Entry 5WBJ (X-ray diffraction, 3.00 A resolution); this record covers chains A and T.

Chain A:
Molecule: Regulatory-associated protein of TOR 1
Source organism: Arabidopsis thaliana
Reference sequence: Q93YQ1 (RTOR1_ARATH); the construct lacks a stretch of the UniProt sequence and is renumbered around it, so the offset changes along the chain: 1-865 = UniProt 1-865; 926-942 = UniProt 866-882; 943-1344 = UniProt 943-1344
Amino-acid sequence (1287 residues; each row starts with the number of its first residue; note: 60 numbers in that range are skipped by the numbering (no residue carries them; nothing is unmodelled there); numbers below 1 keep their minus sign (Ser-2 is residue -2)):
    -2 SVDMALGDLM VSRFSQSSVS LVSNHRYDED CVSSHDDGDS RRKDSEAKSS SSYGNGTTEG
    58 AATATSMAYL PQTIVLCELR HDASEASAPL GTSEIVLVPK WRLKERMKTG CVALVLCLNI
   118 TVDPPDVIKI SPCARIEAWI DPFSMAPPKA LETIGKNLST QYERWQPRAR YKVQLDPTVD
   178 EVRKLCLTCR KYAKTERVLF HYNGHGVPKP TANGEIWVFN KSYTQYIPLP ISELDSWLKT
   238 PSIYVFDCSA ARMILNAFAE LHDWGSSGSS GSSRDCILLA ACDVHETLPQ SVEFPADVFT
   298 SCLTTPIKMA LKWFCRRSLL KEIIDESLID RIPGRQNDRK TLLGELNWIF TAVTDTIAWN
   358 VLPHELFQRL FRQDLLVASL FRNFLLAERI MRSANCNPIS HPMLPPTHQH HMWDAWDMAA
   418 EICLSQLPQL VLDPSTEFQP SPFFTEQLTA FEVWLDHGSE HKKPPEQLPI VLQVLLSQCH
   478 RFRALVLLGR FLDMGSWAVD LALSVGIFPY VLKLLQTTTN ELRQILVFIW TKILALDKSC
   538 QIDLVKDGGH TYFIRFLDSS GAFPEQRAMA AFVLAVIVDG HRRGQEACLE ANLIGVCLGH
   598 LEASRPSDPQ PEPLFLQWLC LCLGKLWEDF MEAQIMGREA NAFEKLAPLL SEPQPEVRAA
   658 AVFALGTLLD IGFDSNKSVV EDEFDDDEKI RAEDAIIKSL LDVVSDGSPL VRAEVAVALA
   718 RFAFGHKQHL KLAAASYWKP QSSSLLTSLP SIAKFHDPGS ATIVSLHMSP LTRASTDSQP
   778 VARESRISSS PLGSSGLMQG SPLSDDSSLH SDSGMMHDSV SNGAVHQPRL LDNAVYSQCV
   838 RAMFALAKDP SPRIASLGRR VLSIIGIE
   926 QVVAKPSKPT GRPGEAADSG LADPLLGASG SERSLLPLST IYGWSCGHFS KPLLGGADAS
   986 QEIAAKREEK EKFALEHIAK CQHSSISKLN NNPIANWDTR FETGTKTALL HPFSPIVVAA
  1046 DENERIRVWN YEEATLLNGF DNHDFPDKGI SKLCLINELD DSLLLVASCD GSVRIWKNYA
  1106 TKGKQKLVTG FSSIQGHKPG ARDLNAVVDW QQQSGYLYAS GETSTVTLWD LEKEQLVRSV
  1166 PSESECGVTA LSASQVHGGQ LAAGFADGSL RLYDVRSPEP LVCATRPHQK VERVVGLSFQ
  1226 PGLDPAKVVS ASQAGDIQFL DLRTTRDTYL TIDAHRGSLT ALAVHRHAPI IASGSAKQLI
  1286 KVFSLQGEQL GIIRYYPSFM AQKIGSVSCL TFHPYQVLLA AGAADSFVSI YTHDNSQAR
Not modelled in the structure: -2 to 60, 600-608, 668-679, 736-830, 926-956, 979-984, 1121-1128, 1340-1344
Construct notes: expression tag (-2 to 0)

Chain T:
Molecule: Eukaryotic translation initiation factor 4E-binding protein 1
Reference sequence: Q13541 (4EBP1_HUMAN); residue numbers follow UniProt; this construct covers 99-118
Amino-acid sequence (20 residues; each row starts with the number of its first residue):
    99 RNSPEDKRAG GEESQFEMDI
Not modelled in the structure: 99-110
UniProt features mapped onto this chain:
  - motif: Phe114 to Ile118 (TOS motif)
  - modified residue (Phosphoserine): Ser101, Ser112
  - mutagenesis: Lys105 (K105R: Does not affect ubiquitination by the BCR(KLHL25) complex), Gln113 (Q113A: Reduced interaction with RPTOR)
From the paper describing this entry:
  - contacts within the chain: Gln113-Phe114 (pi stacking)

Interface between chain A and chain T:
Pairs across the interface (27; chain A residue first):
  Arg103(A) with Glu111(T), hydrogen bond (side chain-backbone)
  Arg336(A) with Glu115(T), hydrogen bond (side chain-backbone); Asp117(T), salt bridge
  Thr348(A) with Phe114(T)
  Phe368(A) with Gln113(T), hydrogen bond (backbone-side chain)
  Arg369(A) with Gln113(T); Phe114(T)
  Leu372(A) with Gln113(T)
  Ala375(A) with Gln113(T)
  Arg379(A) with Gln113(T); Phe114(T)
  Gln470(A) with Phe114(T)
  Leu472(A) with Met116(T)
  Leu473(A) with Phe114(T), hydrophobic; Glu115(T); Met116(T); Asp117(T), hydrogen bond (backbone-backbone)
  Arg478(A) with Met116(T); Asp117(T), hydrogen bond (side chain-backbone)
  Tyr507(A) with Ser112(T), hydrogen bond; Gln113(T); Phe114(T), hydrogen bond (side chain-backbone); Met116(T)
  Lys510(A) with Ser112(T); Met116(T)
  Leu511(A) with Met116(T), hydrophobic
  Gln513(A) with Ile118(T)
Also at the interface, not in a pair above, chain A (19 interface residues in all): Asp352, Leu469, Thr514
The authors on this interface:
  - interface residues, chain T: Phe114(T), Met116(T), Ile118(T)
  - hot spots on chain T (mutagenesis) - Q113A: decreased binding to human RAPTOR

In short:
Chain A and chain T form an interface of 19 and 8 residues respectively; the contacts include 7 hydrogen bonds
and 1 salt bridge. Polar pairs include Arg336(A)-Asp117(T), Arg103(A)-Glu111(T) and Arg336(A)-Glu115(T).
UniProt lists 2 mutagenesis sites on chain T. From the paper: Q113A of chain T reduces binding to human
RAPTOR; interface residues Phe114(T), Met116(T) and Ile118(T).
Chain A is Regulatory-associated protein of TOR 1 (Arabidopsis thaliana) and chain T is Eukaryotic translation
initiation factor 4E-binding protein 1; the structure, Crystal structure of the arabidopsis thaliana Raptor in
complex with the TOS peptide of human 4EBP1, was determined by X-ray diffraction together with 5WBK, 5WBL,
6BCU and 6BCX from the same study.
